Entry 8GS5 (X-ray diffraction, 4.49 A resolution (low resolution: residue-level contacts below are approximate; hydrogen-bond / salt-bridge calls are withheld)); this record covers chains B and H of the 8 polymer chains in the assembly.

# Chain B
Name: Isoform A of Isocitrate dehydrogenase [NAD] subunit beta, mitochondrial
Source organism: Homo sapiens
Reference sequence: O43837-2 (IDH3B_HUMAN); residues 1-340 here correspond to UniProt positions 35-374 (UniProt number = residue number + 34)
Amino-acid sequence (352 residues; row label = number of the first residue in the row):
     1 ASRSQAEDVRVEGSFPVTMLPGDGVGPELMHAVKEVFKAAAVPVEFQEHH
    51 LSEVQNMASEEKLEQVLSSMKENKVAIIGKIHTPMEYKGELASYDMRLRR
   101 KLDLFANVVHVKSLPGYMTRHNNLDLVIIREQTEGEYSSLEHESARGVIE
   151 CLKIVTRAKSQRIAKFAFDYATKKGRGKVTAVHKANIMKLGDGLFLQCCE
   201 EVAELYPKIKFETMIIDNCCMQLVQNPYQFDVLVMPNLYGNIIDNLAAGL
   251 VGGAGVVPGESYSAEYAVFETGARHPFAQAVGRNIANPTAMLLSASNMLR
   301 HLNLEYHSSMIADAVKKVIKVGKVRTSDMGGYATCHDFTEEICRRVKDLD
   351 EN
Not modelled in the structure: 1-13, 349-352
Construct notes: expression tag (341-352)
What the authors report for this chain:
  - conformationally variable residues (side-chain flip): Tyr137
  - catalytic residues: Lys184 (proposed by the authors, not directly observed)

# Chain H
Name: Isocitrate dehydrogenase [NAD] subunit gamma, mitochondrial
Source organism: Homo sapiens
Reference sequence: P51553 (IDH3G_HUMAN); residues 1-354 here correspond to UniProt positions 40-393 (UniProt number = residue number + 39)
Amino-acid sequence (354 residues; numbered 1 to 354; the number before each row is that of its first residue):
     1 FSEQTIPPSAKYGGRHTVTMIPGDGIGPELMLHVKSVFRHACVPVDFEEV
    51 HVSSNADEEDIRNAIMAIRRNRVALKGNIETNHNLPPSHKSRNNILRTSL
   101 DLYANVIHCKSLPGVVTRHKDIDILIVRENTEGEYSSLEHESVAGVVESL
   151 KIITKAKSLRIAEYAFKLAQESGRKKVTAVHKANIMKLGDGLFLQCCREV
   201 AARYPQITFENMIVDNTTMQLVSRPQQFDVMVMPNLYGNIVNNVCAGLVG
   251 GPGLVAGANYGHVYAVFETATRNTGKSIANKNIANPTATLLASCMMLDHL
   301 KLHSYATSIRKAVLASMDNENMHTPDIGGQGTTSEAIQDVIRHIRVINGR
   351 AVEA
Not modelled in the structure: 1-3, 349, 352-354
UniProt features mapped onto this chain:
  - binding site (citrate): Thr81, Asn94
  - binding site (substrate): Arg97, Arg128, Asp215
  - binding site (Mn(2+)): Asp215
  - binding site (ADP): Asn273, Thr274, Asn285

# Interface between chain B and chain H
Contacting residue pairs (24; chain B residue first):
  Phe15(B) - Arg350(H)
  Lys165(B) - Pro8(H)
  Lys165(B) - Ala10(H)
  Lys165(B) - Tyr12(H)
  Phe166(B) - Tyr12(H)
  Asp169(B) - Tyr12(H)
  Lys173(B) - Asp46(H)
  Glu201(B) - Thr5(H)
  Leu205(B) - Met66(H)
  Leu205(B) - Arg70(H)
  Tyr206(B) - Arg70(H)
  Pro207(B) - Asn63(H)
  Ser263(B) - Tyr12(H)
  Ser263(B) - Gly13(H)
  Ala264(B) - Lys11(H)
  Ala264(B) - Tyr12(H)
  Ala264(B) - Gly13(H)
  Ala264(B) - Gly14(H)
  Glu265(B) - Gly13(H)
  Glu265(B) - Gly14(H)
  Tyr266(B) - Gly13(H)
  His301(B) - Gly13(H)
  Asn303(B) - Arg15(H)
  Asn303(B) - Cys42(H)
Other interface residues (no listed pair), chain B (19 interface residues in all): Gln161, Thr172, Glu204, Leu304
Other interface residues (no listed pair), chain H (18 interface residues in all): Pro7, Thr17, Glu48, Ala351

# Summary
19 residues of chain B and 18 residues of chain H are in contact. Curated annotation (UniProt) lists
citrate-binding residues Thr81(H) and Asn94(H), 3 substrate-binding residues, Mn2+-binding residue Asp215(H)
and 3 ADP-binding residues on chain H. The paper reports the catalytic residue Lys184(B); conformational
variability at Tyr137(B).
Chain B is Isoform A of Isocitrate dehydrogenase [NAD] subunit beta, mitochondrial and chain H is Isocitrate
dehydrogenase [NAD] subunit gamma, mitochondrial, both from Homo sapiens; the structure, Crystal structure of
a constitutively active mutant of human IDH3 holoenzyme in apo form, was determined by X-ray diffraction (same
publication as 8GRB, 8GRD, 8GRG and 8GRU).
